5Y84 - chain A; structure by X-ray diffraction, 2.00 A resolution.

Chain A:
Protein: AmbP3
Source organism: Fischerella ambigua UTEX 1903
UniProt: V5TDY7 (V5TDY7_9CYAN); residue numbers follow UniProt; this construct covers 1-322
Amino-acid sequence (335 residues; numbered 1 to 335; the number before each row is that of its first residue):
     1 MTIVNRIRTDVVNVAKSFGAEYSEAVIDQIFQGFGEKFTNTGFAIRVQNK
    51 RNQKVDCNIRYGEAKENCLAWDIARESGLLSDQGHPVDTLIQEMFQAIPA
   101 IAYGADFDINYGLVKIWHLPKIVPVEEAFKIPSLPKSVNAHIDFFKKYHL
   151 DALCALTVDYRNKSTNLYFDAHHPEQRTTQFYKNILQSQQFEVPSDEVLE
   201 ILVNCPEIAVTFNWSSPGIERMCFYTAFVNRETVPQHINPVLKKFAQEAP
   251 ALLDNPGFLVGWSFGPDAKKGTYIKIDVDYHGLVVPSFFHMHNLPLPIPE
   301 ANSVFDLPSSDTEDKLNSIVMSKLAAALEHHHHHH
Disordered / not traced: 1, 268-269, 297-335
Differences from the reference sequence: expression tag (323-335)
Swiss-Prot annotation at these positions:
  - binding site (dimethylallyl diphosphate): Arg46, Arg60, Lys115, Asn166, Tyr168, Arg221, Tyr225, Lys275
  - mutagenesis: Trp117 (W117A/F: Loss of activity; W117Y: Retains 94% of activity with hapalindole U as substrate and 74% with hapalindole A)
Ligand contacts:
  - Hapalindole U (8P6): Gly42, Ala44, Arg46, Arg60, Gly62, Glu63, Ala102, Tyr103, Trp117, Leu119, Glu207, Tyr225, Leu259, Asp277, Val284, Ser287, Phe288, Met291
  - dimethylallyl S-thiolodiphosphate (DST): Arg46, Arg60, Lys115, Trp117, Leu119, Ala155, Thr157, Asp159, Asn166, Tyr168, Glu207, Thr211, Arg221, Tyr225, Lys275

Summary:
Chain A binds Hapalindole U and dimethylallyl S-thiolodiphosphate. UniProt lists 8 dimethylallyl
diphosphate-binding residues and one mutagenesis site.
Chain A is AmbP3 (Fischerella ambigua UTEX 1903); the structure, Hapalindole U and DMSPP Bound AmbP3, was
determined by X-ray diffraction together with 5Y4G, 5Y72 and 5Y7C from the same study.
